7BHD - chains A and B; structure by X-ray diffraction, 1.40 A resolution.

== Chain A (and B) ==
Molecule: Type 1 fimbrin D-mannose specific adhesin
From: Escherichia coli (strain K12)
Notes: chain B of this document is another copy of the same molecule, construct and numbering; everything in this record applies to it too
Reference sequence: P08191 (FIMH_ECOLI); residues 1-158 here correspond to UniProt positions 22-179 (UniProt number = residue number + 21)
Amino-acid sequence (158 residues; each row starts with the number of its first residue):
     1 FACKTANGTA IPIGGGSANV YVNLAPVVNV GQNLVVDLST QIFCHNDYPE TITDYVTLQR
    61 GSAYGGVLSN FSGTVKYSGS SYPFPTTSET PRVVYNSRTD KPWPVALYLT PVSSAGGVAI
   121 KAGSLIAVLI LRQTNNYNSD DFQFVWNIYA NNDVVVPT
Cystine bridges: Cys3-Cys44
Ion coordination: Ni2+: His45, Asp47
What the authors report for this chain:
  - binding site for alpha-D-mannopyranose: Phe1, Ile13, Asn46, Asp47, Tyr48, Ile52, Gln133, Asn135
  - binding site for alpha-L-fucopyranose: Tyr137
  - binding site for N-acetylglucosamine: Thr51

== Interface between chain A and chain B ==
Pairs across the interface (21):
  Gly31(A) - Arg60(B)  hydrogen bond (backbone-side chain)
  Gly31(A) - Thr87(B)
  Gln32(A) - Arg60(B)
  Asn33(A) - Arg60(B)  hydrogen bond
  Ser72(A) - Gln59(B)  hydrogen bond
  Gly73(A) - Gln143(B)  hydrogen bond (backbone-side chain)
  Thr74(A) - Ile130(B)
  Thr74(A) - Gln143(B)
  Gly79(A) - Leu125(B)
  Ser80(A) - Asn147(B)
  Ser80(A) - Tyr149(B)
  Ser81(A) - Ser17(B)  hydrogen bond (backbone-side chain)
  Ser81(A) - Val128(B)
  Ser81(A) - Val145(B)
  Ser81(A) - Asn147(B)  hydrogen bond (backbone-side chain)
  Tyr82(A) - Ser17(B)
  Tyr82(A) - Val145(B)
  Pro83(A) - Gly16(B)
  Pro83(A) - Gln143(B)
  Pro83(A) - Val145(B)
  Thr87(A) - Gly16(B)
Interface residues without a listed pair, chain A (14 interface residues in all): Phe84, Thr110
Interface residues without a listed pair, chain B (14 interface residues in all): Gly14, Gly15

== Summary ==
Chain A and chain B each contribute 14 residues to their interface, with 6 hydrogen bonds. Among the polar
pairs are Gly31(A)-Arg60(B), Asn33(A)-Arg60(B) and Ser72(A)-Gln59(B). The Ni2+ site is built by His45(A) and
Asp47(A). The paper reports a binding site for alpha-D-mannopyranose at Phe1(A), Ile13(A) and Asn46(A) among
others; a binding site for alpha-L-fucopyranose at Tyr137(A).
Chain A and chain B are both Type 1 fimbrin D-mannose specific adhesin (Escherichia coli (strain K12)); the
structure, FimH in complex with alpha1,6 core-fucosylated oligomannose-3, crystallized in the trigonal space
group, was determined by X-ray diffraction, deposited together with 8BXY, 8BY3 and 7QUO.
